4A0O - chains A and F of the 16 polymer chains in the assembly; structure by electron microscopy, 10.50 A resolution (very low resolution: no residue pairs are listed; an interface is given only as per-side residue counts).

# Chain A (and F)
Molecule: T-complex protein 1 subunit beta
Source organism: Bos taurus
Notes: chain F of this document is another copy of the same molecule, construct and numbering; everything in this record applies to it too
Reference sequence: Q3ZBH0 (TCPB_BOVIN); residues 1-513 here correspond to UniProt positions 14-526 (UniProt number = residue number + 13)
Amino-acid sequence (513 residues; numbered 1 to 513; the number before each row is that of its first residue):
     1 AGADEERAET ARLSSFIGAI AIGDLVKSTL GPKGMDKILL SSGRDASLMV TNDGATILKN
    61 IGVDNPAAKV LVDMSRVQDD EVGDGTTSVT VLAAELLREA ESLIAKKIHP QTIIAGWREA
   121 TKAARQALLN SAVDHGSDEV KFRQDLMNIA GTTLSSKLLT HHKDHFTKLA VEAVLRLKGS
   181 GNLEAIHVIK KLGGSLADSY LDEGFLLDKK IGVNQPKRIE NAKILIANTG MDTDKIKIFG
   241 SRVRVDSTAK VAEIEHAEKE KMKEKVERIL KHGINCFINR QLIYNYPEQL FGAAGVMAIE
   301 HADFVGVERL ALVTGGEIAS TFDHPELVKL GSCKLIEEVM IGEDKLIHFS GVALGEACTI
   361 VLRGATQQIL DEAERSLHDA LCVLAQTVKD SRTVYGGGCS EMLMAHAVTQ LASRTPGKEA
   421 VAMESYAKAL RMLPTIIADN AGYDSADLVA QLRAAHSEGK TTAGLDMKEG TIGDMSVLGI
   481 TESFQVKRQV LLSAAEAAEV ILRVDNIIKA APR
Unresolved in the structure: 184-357 (chain F: 233-257)
Curated features (UniProtKB/Swiss-Prot):
  - binding site (ADP): G31, G85, T86, T87, S88, S155, S156, G397, E482, K487
  - binding site (ATP): G31, G85, T86, T87, E482, K487
  - binding site (Mg(2+)): D84
  - modified residue: S47 (Phosphoserine), K141 (N6-acetyllysine), K168 (N6-acetyllysine), S247 (Phosphoserine), T248 (Phosphothreonine)
  - cross-link: K235 (Glycyl lysine isopeptide (Lys-Gly) (interchain with G-Cter in SUMO2))

# Interface between chain A and chain F
At this resolution (10 A) residue pairs are not listed: 19 residues of chain A and 21 of chain F lie at the interface.

# Summary
19 residues of chain A face 21 of chain F across their interface. UniProt lists 10 ADP-binding residues, 6
ATP-binding residues and Mg2+-binding residue D84(A) on chain A.
Chain A and chain F are both T-complex protein 1 subunit beta (Bos taurus); the structure, Symmetry-free
cryo-EM map of TRiC in the nucleotide-free (apo) state, was determined by electron microscopy, deposited
together with 4A0V, 4A0W and 4A13.
